PDB entry 7RDY | electron microscopy, 3.10 A resolution | chains E and T of the 8 polymer chains in the assembly

== Chain E ==
Molecule: Helicase
Source organism: Severe acute respiratory syndrome coronavirus 2
Notes: EC 3.6.4.12, 3.6.4.13
Reference sequence: P0DTD1 (R1AB_SARS2); residues 1-601 here correspond to UniProt positions 5325-5925 (UniProt number = residue number + 5324)
Sequence (605 residues; each row starts with the number of its first residue; numbers below 1 keep their minus sign (Gly-3 is residue -3)):
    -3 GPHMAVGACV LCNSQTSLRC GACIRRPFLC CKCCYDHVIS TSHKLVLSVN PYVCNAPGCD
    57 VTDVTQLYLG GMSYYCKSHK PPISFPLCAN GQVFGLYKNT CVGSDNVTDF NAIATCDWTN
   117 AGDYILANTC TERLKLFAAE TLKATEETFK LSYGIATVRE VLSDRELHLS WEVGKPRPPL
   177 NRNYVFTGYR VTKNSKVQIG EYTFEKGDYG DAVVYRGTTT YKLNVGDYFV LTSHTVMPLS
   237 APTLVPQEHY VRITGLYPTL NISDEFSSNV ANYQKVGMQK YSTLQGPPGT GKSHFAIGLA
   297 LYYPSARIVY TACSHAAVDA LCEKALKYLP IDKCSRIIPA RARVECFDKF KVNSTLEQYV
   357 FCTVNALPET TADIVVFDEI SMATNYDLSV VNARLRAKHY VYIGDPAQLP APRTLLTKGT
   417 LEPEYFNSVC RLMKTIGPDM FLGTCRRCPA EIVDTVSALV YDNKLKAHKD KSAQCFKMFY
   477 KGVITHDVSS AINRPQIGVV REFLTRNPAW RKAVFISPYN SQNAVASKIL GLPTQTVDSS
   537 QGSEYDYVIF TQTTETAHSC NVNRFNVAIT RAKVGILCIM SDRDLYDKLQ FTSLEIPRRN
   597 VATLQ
Unresolved in the structure: -3 to 0, 591-601
Construct notes: expression tag (-3 to 0)
Bound ions: Zn2+ site 1: Cys5, Cys8, Cys26, Cys29; Zn2+ site 2: Cys16, Cys19, His33, His39; Zn2+ site 3: Cys50, Cys55, Cys72, His75; Mg2+: Ser289 (together with ADP)
Small-molecule neighbours:
  - chapso (1N7): Val45, Asn46, Leu65, Gly67, Met68, Tyr70, Phe81, Phe90, Leu92, Lys94
  - ADP (adenosine-5'-diphosphate): Glu261, Pro283, Pro284, Gly285, Thr286, Gly287, Lys288, Ser289, His290, Lys320, Arg442, Arg443, Gly538, Glu540, Lys569
  - aluminium fluoride (AF3): Pro284, Gly285, Lys288, Ser289, Glu375, Gln404, Arg443, Gly538, Arg567
Swiss-Prot annotation at these positions:
  - binding site (Zn(2+)): Cys5, Cys8, Cys16, Cys19, Cys26, Cys29, His33, His39, Cys50, Cys55, Cys72, His75
  - binding site (a ribonucleoside 5'-triphosphate): Gly282 to Ser289
  - site: Gln601 (Cleavage)

== Chain T ==
Molecule: Template RNA
Sequence (55 nucleotides; each row starts with the number of its first residue):
     1 CUAUCCCCAU GUGAUUUUAA UAGCUUCUUA GGAGAAUGAC GUAGCAUGCU ACGCG
Unresolved in the structure: 1-5, 13-17, 55

== Interface between chain E and chain T ==
Contacting residue pairs (39; chain E residue first):
  Lys139(E) - G11(T)  base contact
  Lys146(E) - A9(T)  base contact
  Arg178(E) - U10(T)  salt bridge to the phosphate
  Asn179(E) - A9(T)  hydrogen bond to the base
  Tyr180(E) - A9(T)  base contact
  His230(E) - G11(T)  hydrogen bond to the base
  Met233(E) - U12(T)  base contact
  Cys309(E) - A9(T)  sugar contact
  Ser310(E) - A9(T)  phosphate contact
  Ser310(E) - U10(T)  phosphate contact
  His311(E) - U10(T)  salt bridge to the phosphate
  His311(E) - G11(T)  phosphate contact
  Pro335(E) - G11(T)  phosphate contact
  Pro335(E) - U12(T)  phosphate contact
  Asn361(E) - U10(T)  hydrogen bond to the sugar
  Asn361(E) - G11(T)  hydrogen bond to the base
  Ala362(E) - G11(T)  sugar contact
  Ala362(E) - U12(T)  sugar contact
  Leu363(E) - U12(T)  sugar contact
  Glu365(E) - U12(T)  sugar contact
  Met378(E) - A9(T)  sugar contact
  Arg390(E) - U12(T)  base contact
  Pro408(E) - C8(T)  base contact
  Pro408(E) - A9(T)  base contact
  Thr410(E) - C8(T)  base contact
  Thr410(E) - A9(T)  hydrogen bond to the base
  His482(E) - C6(T)  salt bridge to the phosphate
  Ser485(E) - C6(T)  sugar contact
  Ser485(E) - C7(T)  phosphate contact
  Ser486(E) - C8(T)  phosphate contact
  Pro514(E) - C8(T)  sugar contact
  Tyr515(E) - C7(T)  hydrogen bond to the phosphate
  Asn516(E) - C8(T)  hydrogen bond to the phosphate
  Thr532(E) - A9(T)  hydrogen bond to the phosphate
  Asp534(E) - C8(T)  phosphate contact
  Ser535(E) - A9(T)  phosphate contact
  Thr552(E) - C6(T)  hydrogen bond to the base
  His554(E) - C7(T)  phosphate contact
  His554(E) - C8(T)  base contact
Also at the interface, not in a pair above, chain E (39 interface residues in all): Glu143, Pro175, Asn177, Ala336, Thr359, Pro364, Val484, Ser517, Arg560

== In short ==
39 residues of chain E and 7 residues of chain T are in contact, with 9 hydrogen bonds and 3 salt bridges.
Among the polar pairs are Asn179(E)-A9(T), His230(E)-G11(T) and Asn361(E)-G11(T). Chain E binds chapso, ADP
and aluminium fluoride.
Chain E is Helicase (Severe acute respiratory syndrome coronavirus 2) and chain T is Template RNA; the
structure, SARS-CoV-2 replication-transcription complex bound to nsp13 helicase - nsp13(2)-RTC - engaged
class, was determined by electron microscopy (same publication as 7RDX, 7RDZ, 7RE0, 7RE1, 7RE2 and 7RE3).
